Entry 7PFW (electron microscopy, 5.20 A resolution (low resolution: residue-level contacts below are approximate; hydrogen-bond / salt-bridge calls are withheld)); this record covers chains g and J of the 11 polymer chains in the assembly.

Chain g:
Protein: Histone H2A type 1-B/E
Organism: Homo sapiens
UniProtKB: P04908 (H2A1B_HUMAN); residues 0-129 here correspond to UniProt positions 1-130 (UniProt number = residue number + 1)
Amino-acid sequence (147 residues; row label = number of the first residue in the row; numbers below 1 keep their minus sign (His-17 is residue -17)):
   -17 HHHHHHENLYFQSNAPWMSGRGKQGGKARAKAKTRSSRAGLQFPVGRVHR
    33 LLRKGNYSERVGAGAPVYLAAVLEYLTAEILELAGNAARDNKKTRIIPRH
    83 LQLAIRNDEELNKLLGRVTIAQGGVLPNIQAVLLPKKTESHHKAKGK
Disordered / not traced: -17 to 9, 119-129
Differences from the reference sequence: expression tag (-17 to -1)
Curated features (UniProtKB/Swiss-Prot):
  - modified residue: Ser1 (N-acetylserine), Arg3 (Citrulline), Lys5 (N6-(2-hydroxyisobutyryl)lysine), Lys9 (N6-(2-hydroxyisobutyryl)lysine), Lys13 (N6-(beta-hydroxybutyryl)lysine), Lys36 (N6-(2-hydroxyisobutyryl)lysine), Lys74 (N6-(2-hydroxyisobutyryl)lysine), Lys75 (N6-(2-hydroxyisobutyryl)lysine), Lys95 (N6-(2-hydroxyisobutyryl)lysine), Gln104 (N5-methylglutamine), Lys118 (N6-(2-hydroxyisobutyryl)lysine), Lys119 (N6-crotonyllysine), Thr120 (Phosphothreonine), Lys125 (N6-crotonyllysine)
  - cross-link (Glycyl lysine isopeptide (Lys-Gly)): Lys13 (interchain with G-Cter in ubiquitin), Lys15 (interchain with G-Cter in ubiquitin), Lys119 (interchain with G-Cter in ubiquitin)

Chain J:
Molecule: 167-nt DNA strand
Organism: synthetic construct
Sequence (167 nucleotides; row label = number of the first residue in the row):
   435 ACTTACATGCACAGGATGTATATATGTGACACGTGCCTGGAGACTAGGGA
   485 GTAATCCCCTTGGCGGTTAAAACGCGGGGGACAGCGCGTACGTGCGTTTA
   535 AGCGGTGCTAGAGCTGTCTACGACCAATTGAGCGGCCTCGGCACCGGGAT
   585 TCTCCAGTGGCCAGTGG

Interface between chain g and chain J:
Residue-residue contacts (18):
  Arg11(g) - DA475(J)
  Arg11(g) - DG476(J)
  Arg11(g) - DA477(J)
  Ala12(g) - DG476(J)
  Ala12(g) - DA477(J)
  Lys13(g) - DG476(J)
  Ala14(g) - DA475(J)
  Ala14(g) - DG476(J)
  Lys15(g) - DA475(J)
  Lys15(g) - DG476(J)
  Thr16(g) - DA475(J)
  Arg17(g) - DA475(J)
  Arg20(g) - DG476(J)
  Gly28(g) - DG474(J)
  Gly28(g) - DA475(J)
  Arg29(g) - DG474(J)
  Arg32(g) - DG474(J)
  Arg77(g) - DC464(J)
Also at the interface, not in a pair above, chain g (13 interface residues in all): Arg42
Also at the interface, not in a pair above, chain J (8 interface residues in all): DA465, DG473, DG483

In short:
13 residues of chain g face 8 of chain J across their interface.
Chain g is Histone H2A type 1-B/E (Homo sapiens) and chain J is a 167-nt DNA strand (synthetic construct); the
structure, Nucleosome 2 of the 4x207 nucleosome array containing H1, was determined by electron microscopy
together with 7PET, 7PEU, 7PEV, 7PEW, 7PEX, 7PEY and 16 further entries from the same study.
